8S82 - chains L and D of the 4 polymer chains in the assembly; structure by electron microscopy, 2.92 A resolution.

== Chain L ==
Protein: ATP-dependent DNA helicase II subunit 2
Organism: Saccharomyces cerevisiae
UniProtKB: Q04437 (KU80_YEAST); residues 0-628 here correspond to UniProt positions 1-629 (UniProt number = residue number + 1)
Sequence (629 residues; each row starts with the number of its first residue; numbering starts at 0):
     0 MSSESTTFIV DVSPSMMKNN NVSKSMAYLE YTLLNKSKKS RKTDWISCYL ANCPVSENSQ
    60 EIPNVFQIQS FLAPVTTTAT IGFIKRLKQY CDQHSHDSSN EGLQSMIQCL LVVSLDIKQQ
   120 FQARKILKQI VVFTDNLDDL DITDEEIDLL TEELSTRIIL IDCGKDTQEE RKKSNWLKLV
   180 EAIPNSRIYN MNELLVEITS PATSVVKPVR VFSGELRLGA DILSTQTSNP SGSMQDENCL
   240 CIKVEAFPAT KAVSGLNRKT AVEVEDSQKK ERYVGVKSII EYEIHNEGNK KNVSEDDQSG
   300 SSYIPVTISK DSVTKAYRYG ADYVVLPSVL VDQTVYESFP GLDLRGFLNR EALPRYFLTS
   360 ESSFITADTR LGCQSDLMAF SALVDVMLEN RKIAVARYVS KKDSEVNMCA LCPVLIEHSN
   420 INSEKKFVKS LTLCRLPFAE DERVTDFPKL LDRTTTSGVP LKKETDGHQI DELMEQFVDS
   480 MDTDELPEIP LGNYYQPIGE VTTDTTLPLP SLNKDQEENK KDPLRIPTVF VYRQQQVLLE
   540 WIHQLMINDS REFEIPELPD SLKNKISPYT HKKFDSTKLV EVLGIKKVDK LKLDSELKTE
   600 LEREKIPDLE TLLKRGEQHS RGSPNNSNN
Not modelled in the structure: 0, 588-628

== Chain D ==
Molecule: 21-nt DNA strand
Sequence (21 nucleotides; each row starts with the number of its first residue):
     1 GTGGTGTGTG GGTGTGTGTG T

== Chain L / chain D interface ==
Pairs across the interface - 7 pairs, chain L then chain D:
  Lys41(L) with DT7(D), salt bridge to the phosphate
  Val205(L) with DT9(D), phosphate contact
  Lys206(L) with DT9(D), hydrogen bond to the phosphate
  Val208(L) with DT9(D), sugar contact; DG10(D), sugar contact
  Pro247(L) with DG10(D), phosphate contact
  Lys250(L) with DG11(D), phosphate contact
Other interface residues (no listed pair), chain L (7 interface residues in all): Val204

== In short ==
7 residues of chain L face 4 of chain D across their interface; the contacts include 1 hydrogen bond and 1
salt bridge. Polar contacts include Lys206(L)-DT9(D) and Lys41(L)-DT7(D).
Here chain L is ATP-dependent DNA helicase II subunit 2 (Saccharomyces cerevisiae) and chain D is a 21-nt DNA
strand. Entry 8S82 (Restriction on Ku Inward Translocation Caps Telomere Ends) was determined by electron
microscopy together with 8S8P from the same study.
